PDB entry 5NQD | X-ray diffraction, 2.20 A resolution | chains A and E of the 4 polymer chains in the assembly

# Chain A (and E)
Protein: AroA
Organism: Rhizobium sp. NT-26
Notes: EC 1.20.98.1; chain E of this document is another copy of the same molecule, construct and numbering; everything in this record applies to it too
UniProt: Q6VAL8 (Q6VAL8_9RHIZ); residues 2-844 here = UniProt positions 2-844
Amino-acid sequence (843 residues; each row starts with the number of its first residue):
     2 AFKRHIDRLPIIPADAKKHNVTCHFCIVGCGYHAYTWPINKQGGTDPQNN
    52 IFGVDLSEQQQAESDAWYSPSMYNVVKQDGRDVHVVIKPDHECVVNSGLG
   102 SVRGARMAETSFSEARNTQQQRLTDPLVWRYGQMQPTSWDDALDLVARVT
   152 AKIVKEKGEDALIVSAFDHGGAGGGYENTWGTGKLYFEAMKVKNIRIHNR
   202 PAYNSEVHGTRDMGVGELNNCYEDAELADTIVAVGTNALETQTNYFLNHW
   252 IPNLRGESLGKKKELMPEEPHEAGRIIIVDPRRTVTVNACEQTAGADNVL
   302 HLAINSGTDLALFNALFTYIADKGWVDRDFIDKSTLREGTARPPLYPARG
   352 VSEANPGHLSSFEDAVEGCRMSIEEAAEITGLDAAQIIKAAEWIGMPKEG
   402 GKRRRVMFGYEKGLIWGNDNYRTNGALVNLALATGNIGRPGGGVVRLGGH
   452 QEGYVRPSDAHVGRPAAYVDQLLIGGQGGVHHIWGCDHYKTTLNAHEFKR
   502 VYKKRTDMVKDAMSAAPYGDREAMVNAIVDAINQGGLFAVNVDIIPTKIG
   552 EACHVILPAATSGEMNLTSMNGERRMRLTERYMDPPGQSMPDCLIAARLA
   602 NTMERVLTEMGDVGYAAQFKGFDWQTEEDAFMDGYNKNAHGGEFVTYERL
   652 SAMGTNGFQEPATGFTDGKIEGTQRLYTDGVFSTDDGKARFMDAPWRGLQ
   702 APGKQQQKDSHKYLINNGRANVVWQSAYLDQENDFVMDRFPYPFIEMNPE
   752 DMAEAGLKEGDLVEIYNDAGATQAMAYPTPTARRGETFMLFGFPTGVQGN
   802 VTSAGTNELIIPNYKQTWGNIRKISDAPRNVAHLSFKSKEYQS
Bound ions: 3Fe-4S cluster Fe: Cys24, Cys27, Cys31
Residues lining bound ligands:
  - molybdenum(iv) ion / oxygen atom: His199, Asn200, Glu207, Lys413, Arg447, Gly450, His451, Arg720
  - 3Fe-4S cluster (F3S): Cys24, Phe26, Cys27, Val29, Gly30, Cys31, Tyr33, Gly101, Ser102, Arg104, Gly105, Thr244, Asn245
  - molybdopterin guanosine dinucleotide (MGD; 2-amino-5,6-dimercapto-7-methyl-3,7,8a,9-tetrahydro-8-oxa-1,3,9,10-tetraaza-anthracen-4-one guanosine dinucleotide), molecule 1: Cys27, Arg104, Val235, Gly236, Thr237, Asn238, Glu241, Thr242, Gln243, Val280, Asp281, Pro282, Arg283, Thr285, Ile305, Ser307, Gly308, Asp310, Glu412, Lys413, Gly414, Gly449, Gly450, His451, Asn717, Asn718, Gly719, Arg720, Ala721, Asn722, Val724, Trp725, Gln726, Phe789, Phe792, Lys816, Gln817
  - molybdopterin guanosine dinucleotide (MGD), molecule 2: Ala173, Gly174, His199, Asn200, Lys413, Trp417, His451, Gly486, Cys487, Asp488, His489, Thr492, Val543, Asp544, Ile545, Ile546, Thr548, Ala560, Ala561, Thr562, Asp593, Asn718, Arg720, Gln726, Ser727, Tyr729, Phe792, Gln799, Thr803, Tyr815, Lys816

# How chain A and chain E interact
Contacting residue pairs (94; chain A residue first):
  Phe3(A) - Glu115(E)
  His6(A) - Ile40(E)
  His6(A) - Asp83(E)  salt bridge
  Asp8(A) - Asn41(E)
  Arg9(A) - Arg9(E)
  Ile40(A) - His6(E)
  Asn41(A) - Asp8(E)
  Asp83(A) - His6(E)  salt bridge
  Glu115(A) - Phe3(E)
  Arg117(A) - Asn118(E)
  Asn118(A) - Asn118(E)
  Thr119(A) - Asn118(E)
  Gln121(A) - Asp735(E)
  Asp126(A) - Asn831(E)  hydrogen bond
  Trp130(A) - Lys504(E)
  Arg131(A) - Gln774(E)  hydrogen bond
  Tyr132(A) - His497(E)
  Tyr132(A) - Lys500(E)  hydrogen bond (backbone-side chain)
  Tyr132(A) - Glu765(E)  hydrogen bond
  Tyr132(A) - Ala772(E)
  Tyr132(A) - Thr773(E)
  Tyr132(A) - Gln774(E)
  Tyr132(A) - Asn801(E)  hydrogen bond (backbone-side chain)
  Tyr132(A) - Ile825(E)
  Gln134(A) - Tyr490(E)
  Gln134(A) - Lys500(E)  hydrogen bond
  Gln134(A) - Val798(E)
  Gln136(A) - Gln774(E)
  Gln136(A) - Pro795(E)  hydrogen bond (side chain-backbone)
  Gln136(A) - Thr796(E)
  Gln136(A) - Gly797(E)
  Pro137(A) - Tyr743(E)
  Pro137(A) - Gln774(E)  hydrogen bond (backbone-side chain)
  Pro137(A) - Thr796(E)
  Thr138(A) - Tyr743(E)
  Ser139(A) - Ser826(E)  hydrogen bond
  Tyr490(A) - Gln134(E)
  His497(A) - Tyr132(E)
  His497(A) - Ser515(E)  hydrogen bond (side chain-backbone)
  Lys500(A) - Tyr132(E)
  Lys500(A) - Gln134(E)  hydrogen bond
  Arg501(A) - Ser515(E)
  Arg501(A) - Ala516(E)
  Lys504(A) - Trp130(E)
  Lys504(A) - Asp508(E)  salt bridge
  Lys504(A) - Lys511(E)
  Lys504(A) - Asp512(E)
  Lys505(A) - Asp512(E)
  Asp508(A) - Lys504(E)  salt bridge
  Asp508(A) - Asp508(E)
  Lys511(A) - Lys504(E)
  Asp512(A) - Lys504(E)
  Asp512(A) - Lys505(E)  salt bridge
  Ser515(A) - His497(E)  hydrogen bond (backbone-side chain)
  Ser515(A) - Arg501(E)
  Ala516(A) - Arg501(E)
  Pro518(A) - Arg823(E)
  Tyr519(A) - Glu765(E)
  Tyr519(A) - Ile825(E)  hydrophobic
  Gly520(A) - Glu765(E)  hydrogen bond (backbone-side chain)
  Gly520(A) - Arg823(E)
  Arg522(A) - Ile825(E)  hydrogen bond (side chain-backbone)
  Gln589(A) - Arg830(E)
  Gln589(A) - Asn831(E)
  Asp735(A) - Glu115(E)
  Asp735(A) - Gln121(E)
  Tyr743(A) - Pro137(E)
  Tyr743(A) - Thr138(E)
  Leu763(A) - Arg131(E)
  Leu763(A) - Thr138(E)
  Glu765(A) - Tyr132(E)  hydrogen bond
  Glu765(A) - Tyr519(E)
  Glu765(A) - Gly520(E)  hydrogen bond (side chain-backbone)
  Ala772(A) - Tyr132(E)
  Thr773(A) - Tyr132(E)
  Gln774(A) - Arg131(E)  hydrogen bond
  Gln774(A) - Tyr132(E)
  Gln774(A) - Gln136(E)
  Gln774(A) - Pro137(E)  hydrogen bond (side chain-backbone)
  Pro795(A) - Gln136(E)  hydrogen bond (backbone-side chain)
  Thr796(A) - Gln136(E)
  Thr796(A) - Pro137(E)
  Gly797(A) - Gln136(E)
  Val798(A) - Gln134(E)
  Asn801(A) - Tyr132(E)  hydrogen bond (side chain-backbone)
  Arg823(A) - Gly520(E)
  Arg823(A) - Asp521(E)
  Ile825(A) - Arg131(E)
  Ile825(A) - Tyr132(E)
  Ile825(A) - Arg522(E)
  Ser826(A) - Ser139(E)  hydrogen bond
  Arg830(A) - Gln589(E)
  Asn831(A) - Asp126(E)  hydrogen bond
  Asn831(A) - Gln589(E)
Other interface residues (no listed pair), chain A (62 interface residues in all): Arg5, Ala116, Gly133, Asp142, Asp521, Lys549, Glu733, Pro829
Other interface residues (no listed pair), chain E (60 interface residues in all): Arg5, Ala116, Arg117, Thr119, Gly133, Asp142, Pro518, Leu763, Pro829

# Overview
62 residues of chain A and 60 residues of chain E are in contact; the contacts include 22 hydrogen bonds and 5
salt bridges. Among the polar pairs are His6(A)-Asp83(E), Lys504(A)-Asp508(E) and Asp512(A)-Lys505(E).
Chain A and chain E are both AroA (Rhizobium sp. NT-26); the structure, Arsenite oxidase AioAB from Rhizobium
sp. str. NT-26 mutant AioBF108A, was determined by X-ray diffraction.
